PDB entry 3PX4 | X-ray diffraction, 1.58 A resolution | chains A and B of the 3 polymer chains in the assembly

[Chain A]
Name: DNA polymerase I
From: Geobacillus kaustophilus
Notes: EC 2.7.7.7; fragment: Bacillus Fragment (analogous to E. coli Klenow Fragment)
UniProt: Q5KWC1 (Q5KWC1_GEOKA); residues 285-876 here correspond to UniProt positions 287-878 (UniProt number = residue number + 2)
Chain sequence (592 residues; numbered 285 to 876; the number before each row is that of its first residue):
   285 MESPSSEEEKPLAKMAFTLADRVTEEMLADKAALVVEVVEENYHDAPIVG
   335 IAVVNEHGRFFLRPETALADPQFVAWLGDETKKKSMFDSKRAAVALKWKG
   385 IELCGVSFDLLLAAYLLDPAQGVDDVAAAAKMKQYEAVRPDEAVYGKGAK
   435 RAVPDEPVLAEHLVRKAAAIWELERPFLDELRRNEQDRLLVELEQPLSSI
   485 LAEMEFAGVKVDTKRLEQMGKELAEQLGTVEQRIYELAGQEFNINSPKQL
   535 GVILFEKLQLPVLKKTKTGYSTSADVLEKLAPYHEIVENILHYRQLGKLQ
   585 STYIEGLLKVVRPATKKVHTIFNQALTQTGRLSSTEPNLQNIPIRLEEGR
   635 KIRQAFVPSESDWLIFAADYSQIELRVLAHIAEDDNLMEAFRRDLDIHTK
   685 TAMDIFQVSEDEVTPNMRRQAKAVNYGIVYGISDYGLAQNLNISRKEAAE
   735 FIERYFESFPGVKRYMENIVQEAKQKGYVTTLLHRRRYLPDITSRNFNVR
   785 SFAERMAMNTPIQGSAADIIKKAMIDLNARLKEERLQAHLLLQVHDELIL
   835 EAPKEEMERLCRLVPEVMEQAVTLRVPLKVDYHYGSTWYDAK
Not modelled in the structure: 285-297, 680-709
Construct notes: engineered mutation Ala-598 (Asp600 in Q5KWC1), Tyr-710 (Phe712 in Q5KWC1)
Small-molecule neighbours: 2',3'-dideoxycytidine 5'-triphosphate (DCT): Glu-469, Gln-470, Asp-471, Arg-472, Leu-473, Leu-766, Leu-767, His-768
Reported in the primary citation:
  - mutagenesis - F710Y: increased catalytic activity on 2',3'-dideoxycytidine 5'-triphosphate (citing earlier work)

[Chain B]
Molecule: 9-nt DNA strand
Notes: fragment: DNA primer strand
Sequence (9 nucleotides; numbered 21 to 29; the number before each row is that of its first residue):
    21 CCTGACTCC
Modified / non-standard residues: DOC (2',3'-dideoxycytidine-5'-monophosphate) at position 29

[Chain A / chain B interface]
Contacting residue pairs (32):
  Pro-531(A) / DG24(B)  phosphate contact
  Pro-531(A) / DA25(B)  phosphate contact
  Thr-550(A) / DG24(B)  hydrogen bond to the phosphate
  Lys-551(A) / DT23(B)  salt bridge to the phosphate
  Thr-552(A) / DT23(B)  phosphate contact
  Thr-552(A) / DG24(B)  hydrogen bond to the phosphate
  Ser-555(A) / DA25(B)  phosphate contact
  Thr-556(A) / DA25(B)  hydrogen bond to the phosphate
  Ser-557(A) / DA25(B)  phosphate contact
  Ala-558(A) / DC26(B)  hydrogen bond to the phosphate
  Leu-575(A) / DC26(B)  phosphate contact
  Arg-578(A) / DA25(B)  hydrogen bond to the phosphate
  Arg-578(A) / DC26(B)  salt bridge to the phosphate
  Gln-579(A) / DC26(B)  phosphate contact
  Gln-579(A) / DT27(B)  phosphate contact
  Lys-582(A) / DC26(B)  base contact
  Tyr-587(A) / DT27(B)  hydrogen bond to the sugar
  Arg-615(A) / DOC_29(B)  hydrogen bond to the base
  Gln-624(A) / DC28(B)  sugar contact
  Asn-625(A) / DT27(B)  hydrogen bond to the base
  Asn-625(A) / DC28(B)  sugar contact
  Ile-626(A) / DC28(B)  sugar contact
  Pro-627(A) / DT27(B)  phosphate contact
  Pro-627(A) / DC28(B)  phosphate contact
  Ile-628(A) / DC28(B)  hydrogen bond to the phosphate
  Ile-628(A) / DOC_29(B)  phosphate contact
  Arg-629(A) / DT27(B)  salt bridge to the phosphate
  Arg-629(A) / DC28(B)  salt bridge to the phosphate
  Val-828(A) / DOC_29(B)  sugar contact
  His-829(A) / DOC_29(B)  sugar contact
  Asp-830(A) / DOC_29(B)  sugar contact
  Glu-831(A) / DOC_29(B)  phosphate contact
Interface residues without a listed pair, chain A (27 interface residues in all): Tyr-554, Leu-630, Arg-637

[Overview]
Chain A and chain B form an interface of 27 and 7 residues respectively; the contacts include 9 hydrogen bonds
and 4 salt bridges. Polar contacts include Arg-615(A)/DOC_29(B), Asn-625(A)/DT27(B) and Tyr-587(A)/DT27(B).
Ligands of chain A: 2',3'-dideoxycytidine 5'-triphosphate. From the paper: F710Y of chain A increases
catalytic activity on 2',3'-dideoxycytidine 5'-triphosphate.
Chain A is DNA polymerase I (Geobacillus kaustophilus) and chain B is a 9-nt DNA strand; the structure,
Crystal Structure of Bacillus DNA Polymerase I Large Fragment Bound to DNA and ddCTP-dA Mismatch (wobble) ...,
was determined by X-ray diffraction (same publication as 3PV8, 3PX0, 3PX6, 3TAP, 3TAQ, 3TAR, 3THV and 3TI0).
